4MQJ - chains A and G of the 4 polymer chains in the assembly; structure by X-ray diffraction, 1.80 A resolution.

[Chain A (and G)]
Protein: Hemoglobin subunit alpha
From: Homo sapiens
Notes: chain G of this document is another copy of the same molecule, construct and numbering; everything in this record applies to it too
Reference sequence: P69905 (HBA_HUMAN); residues 1-141 here correspond to UniProt positions 2-142 (UniProt number = residue number + 1)
Chain sequence (141 residues; numbered 1 to 141; the number before each row is that of its first residue):
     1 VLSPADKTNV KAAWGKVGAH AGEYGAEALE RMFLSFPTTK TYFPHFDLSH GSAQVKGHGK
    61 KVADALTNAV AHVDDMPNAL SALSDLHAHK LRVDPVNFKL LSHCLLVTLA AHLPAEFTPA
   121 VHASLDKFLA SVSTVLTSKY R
Swiss-Prot annotation at these positions:
  - binding site (O2): H58
  - binding site (heme b): H87
  - site: T8, N9 (Microbial infection: Cleavage), K11 (Not glycated), A13, W14 (Microbial infection: Cleavage), Y24, G25 (Microbial infection: Cleavage), L29, E30 (Microbial infection: Cleavage), H45, F46 (Microbial infection: Cleavage), D47, L48 (Microbial infection: Cleavage), S52, A53 (Microbial infection: Cleavage), V55, K56 (Microbial infection: Cleavage), K56 (Not glycated), G59, K60 (Microbial infection: Cleavage), K60 (Not glycated), K90 (Not glycated), L91, R92 (Microbial infection: Cleavage), K99 (Not glycated), L106, V107 (Microbial infection: Cleavage), T108, L109 (Microbial infection: Cleavage), V121, H122 (Microbial infection: Cleavage), S133, T134 (Microbial infection: Cleavage)
  - modified residue: S3 (Phosphoserine), K7 (N6-succinyllysine), T8 (Phosphothreonine), K11 (N6-succinyllysine), K16 (N6-acetyllysine), Y24 (Phosphotyrosine), S35 (Phosphoserine), K40 (N6-succinyllysine), S49 (Phosphoserine), S102 (Phosphoserine), T108 (Phosphothreonine), S124 (Phosphoserine), S131 (Phosphoserine), T134 (Phosphothreonine), T137 (Phosphothreonine), S138 (Phosphoserine)
  - glycosylation (N-linked (Glc) (glycation) lysine): K7, K16, K40, K61
Metal / ion sites: heme Fe: H87 (together with carbon monoxide)
Small-molecule neighbours: carbon monoxide / heme: L29, M32, T39, Y42, F43, F46, H58, K61, V62, A65, L66, L83, L86, H87, L91, V93, N97, F98, L101, L105, V132, L136

[How chain A and chain G interact]
Contacting residue pairs (15; chain A residue first):
  V1(A) with S138(G); Y140(G)
  M76(A) with Y140(G)
  P77(A) with Y140(G), hydrophobic
  S131(A) with Y140(G)
  T134(A) with S138(G); Y140(G)
  S138(A) with R141(G)
  Y140(A) with K127(G)
  R141(A) with V1(G), hydrogen bond (backbone-backbone); L2(G); K127(G); A130(G); T134(G), hydrogen bond; R141(G), hydrogen bond (side chain-backbone)
Interface residues without a listed pair, chain A (10 interface residues in all): V73, V135
Interface residues without a listed pair, chain G (9 interface residues in all): S131

[Overview]
10 residues of chain A face 9 of chain G across their interface, with 3 hydrogen bonds. Polar contacts include
R141(A)-V1(G), R141(A)-T134(G) and R141(A)-R141(G). Chain A binds carbon monoxide / heme. From UniProt:
O2-binding residue H58(A) and heme b-binding residue H87(A) on chain A.
Both chains are Hemoglobin subunit alpha (Homo sapiens). Entry 4MQJ (Structure of Wild-type Fetal Human
Hemoglobin HbF) was determined by X-ray diffraction.
